Entry 2OW1 (X-ray diffraction, 2.20 A resolution); this record covers chain A.

== Chain A ==
Molecule: Matrix metalloproteinase-9 (MMP-9) (92 kDa type IV collagenase) (92 kDa gelatinase) (Gelatinase B) (GELB)
Source organism: Homo sapiens
Notes: EC 3.4.24.35; fragment: catalytic domain residues: 110-215, 391-443
Reference sequence: P14780 (MMP9_HUMAN); numbering as in UniProt; present here: 110-215, 391-443
Sequence (159 residues; numbered 110 to 443; 175 numbers in that range are skipped by the numbering (no residue carries them; nothing is unmodelled there); the number before each row is that of its first residue):
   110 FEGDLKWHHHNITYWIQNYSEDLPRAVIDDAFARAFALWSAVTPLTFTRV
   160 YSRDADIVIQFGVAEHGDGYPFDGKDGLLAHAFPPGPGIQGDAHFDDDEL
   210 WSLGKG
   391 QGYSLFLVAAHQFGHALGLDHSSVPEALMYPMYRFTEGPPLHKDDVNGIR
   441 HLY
Differences from the reference sequence: engineered mutation Gln402 (Glu in P14780)
Curated features (UniProtKB/Swiss-Prot):
  - binding site (Ca(2+)): Asp131, Asp165, Asp182, Gly183, Asp185, Leu187, Gly197, Gln199, Asp201, Asp205, Asp206, Glu208
  - binding site (Zn(2+)): His175, Asp177, His190, His203, His401, His405, His411
  - glycosylation (N-linked (GlcNAc...) asparagine): Asn120, Asn127
Metal / ion sites: Ca2+ site 1: Asp131, Asp206, Glu208; Ca2+ site 2: Ser149, Thr152; Ca2+ site 3: Asp165, Gly197, Gln199, Asp201; Zn2+ site 1: His175, Asp177, His190, His203; Ca2+ site 4: Asp182, Gly183, Asp185, Leu187, Asp205, Glu208; Zn2+ site 2: His401, His405, His411 (together with 7MR)
Ligand contacts: 7MR ((2R)-2-amino-3,3,3-trifluoro-N-hydroxy-2-{[(4-phenoxyphenyl)sulfonyl]methyl}propanamide): Gly186, Leu187, Leu188, Ala189, His190, Leu397, Val398, His401, Gln402, His405, His411, Ala417, Leu418, Tyr420, Pro421, Met422, Tyr423, Arg424

== Summary ==
Ligands of chain A: compound 7MR. Asp131, Asp206 and Glu208 form the Ca2+ site 1. The Ca2+ site 2 is built by
Ser149 and Thr152. From UniProt: 12 Ca2+-binding residues and 7 Zn2+-binding residues.
Chain A is Matrix metalloproteinase-9 (MMP-9) (92 kDa type IV collagenase) (92 kDa gelatinase) (Gelatinase B)
(GELB) (Homo sapiens); the structure, MMP-9 active site mutant with trifluoromethyl hydroxamate inhibitor, was
determined by X-ray diffraction together with 2OVX, 2OVZ, 2OW0 and 2OW2 from the same study.
